PDB entry 8OMG | X-ray diffraction, 1.82 A resolution | chains A and B

== Chain A (and B) ==
Name: Ketohexokinase
Source organism: Mus musculus
Notes: EC 2.7.1.3; chain B of this document is another copy of the same molecule, construct and numbering; everything in this record applies to it too
UniProt: P97328 (KHK_MOUSE); numbering as in UniProt (aligned over 1-298)
Chain sequence (298 residues; each row starts with the number of its first residue):
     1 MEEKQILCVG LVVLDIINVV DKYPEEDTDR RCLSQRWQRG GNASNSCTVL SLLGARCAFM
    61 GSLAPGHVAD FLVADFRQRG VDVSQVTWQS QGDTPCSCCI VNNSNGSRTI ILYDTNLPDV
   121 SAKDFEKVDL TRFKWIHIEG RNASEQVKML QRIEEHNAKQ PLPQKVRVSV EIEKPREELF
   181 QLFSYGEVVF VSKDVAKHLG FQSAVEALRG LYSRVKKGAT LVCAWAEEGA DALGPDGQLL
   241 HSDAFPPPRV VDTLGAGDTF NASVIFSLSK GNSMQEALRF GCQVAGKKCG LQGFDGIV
Unresolved in the structure: 1-4, 242-251, 290, 298 (chain B: 1-3, 298)
Sequence notes: conflict S203 (Pro in P97328)
Curated features (UniProtKB/Swiss-Prot):
  - binding site (beta-D-fructose): D15, G41, N42, N45, D258
  - binding site (ATP): R108, A226 to G229, G255 to D258

== Chain A / chain B interface ==
Residue-residue contacts (78):
  L14(A) with W37(B), hydrophobic
  I16(A) with I16(B), hydrophobic; C98(B), hydrophobic
  N18(A) with C98(B); I111(B)
  Y23(A) with P24(B), hydrogen bond (side chain-backbone); E25(B); E26(B)
  P24(A) with Y23(B), hydrogen bond (backbone-side chain); T109(B)
  E25(A) with Y23(B); T109(B)
  E26(A) with Y23(B); N102(B), hydrogen bond; N105(B), hydrogen bond; S107(B), hydrogen bond; T109(B)
  D27(A) with S107(B); R108(B), hydrogen bond (side chain-backbone); T109(B), hydrogen bond (backbone-side chain)
  T28(A) with T109(B); I110(B), hydrogen bond (backbone-backbone)
  D29(A) with I110(B); L112(B)
  R30(A) with I110(B), hydrogen bond (backbone-backbone); I111(B); L112(B), hydrogen bond (backbone-backbone)
  R31(A) with L112(B); D114(B), hydrogen bond (side chain-backbone); N116(B), hydrogen bond
  C32(A) with I111(B), hydrophobic; L112(B), hydrogen bond (backbone-backbone); Y113(B), hydrophobic
  Q35(A) with C96(B), hydrogen bond; C98(B); Y113(B)
  W37(A) with L14(B), hydrophobic; I16(B), hydrophobic; W37(B), hydrophobic; H67(B); V68(B), hydrophobic; C96(B), hydrophobic
  H67(A) with W37(B); F71(B)
  V68(A) with W37(B), hydrophobic
  F71(A) with H67(B)
  C96(A) with Q35(B), hydrogen bond
  C98(A) with I16(B), hydrophobic; N18(B); Q35(B); C98(B), hydrophobic
  I100(A) with I100(B), hydrophobic; I111(B), hydrophobic
  N102(A) with E26(B), hydrogen bond
  N105(A) with E26(B), hydrogen bond
  S107(A) with E26(B), hydrogen bond; D27(B)
  R108(A) with D27(B), hydrogen bond (backbone-side chain); D29(B)
  T109(A) with E25(B); E26(B); D27(B), hydrogen bond (side chain-backbone); T28(B)
  I110(A) with T28(B), hydrogen bond (backbone-backbone); D29(B); R30(B), hydrogen bond (backbone-backbone)
  I111(A) with N18(B); R30(B); C32(B), hydrophobic; I100(B), hydrophobic
  L112(A) with D29(B); R30(B), hydrogen bond (backbone-backbone); R31(B); C32(B), hydrogen bond (backbone-backbone)
  Y113(A) with C32(B), hydrophobic; Q35(B)
  D114(A) with R31(B), hydrogen bond (backbone-side chain)
  N116(A) with R31(B), hydrogen bond
Also at the interface, not in a pair above, chain A (36 interface residues in all): V20, S34, R36, T115
Also at the interface, not in a pair above, chain B (35 interface residues in all): V20, S34, T115

== In short ==
36 residues of chain A face 35 of chain B across their interface; the contacts include 26 hydrogen bonds.
Polar pairs include Y23(A)-P24(B), E26(A)-N102(B) and E26(A)-N105(B). Curated annotation (UniProt) lists 5
beta-D-fructose-binding residues and 9 ATP-binding residues on chain A.
Both chains are Ketohexokinase (Mus musculus). Entry 8OMG (Crystal structure of mKHK (apo)) was determined by
X-ray diffraction, deposited together with 8OMD and 8OMF.
